PDB entry 9N69 | electron microscopy, 3.13 A resolution | chains C and D of the 8 polymer chains in the assembly

[Chain C (and D)]
Protein: AAA family ATPase
Source organism: Escherichia coli
Notes: engineered mutation(s): N-terminal MWSHPQFEK, del native fMet; chain D of this document is another copy of the same molecule, construct and numbering; everything in this record applies to it too
UniProtKB: A0AAD2V6K7 (A0AAD2V6K7_ECOLX); residues 2-544 here = UniProt positions 2-544
Sequence (552 residues; row label = number of the first residue in the row; numbers below 1 keep their minus sign (Met-7 is residue -7)):
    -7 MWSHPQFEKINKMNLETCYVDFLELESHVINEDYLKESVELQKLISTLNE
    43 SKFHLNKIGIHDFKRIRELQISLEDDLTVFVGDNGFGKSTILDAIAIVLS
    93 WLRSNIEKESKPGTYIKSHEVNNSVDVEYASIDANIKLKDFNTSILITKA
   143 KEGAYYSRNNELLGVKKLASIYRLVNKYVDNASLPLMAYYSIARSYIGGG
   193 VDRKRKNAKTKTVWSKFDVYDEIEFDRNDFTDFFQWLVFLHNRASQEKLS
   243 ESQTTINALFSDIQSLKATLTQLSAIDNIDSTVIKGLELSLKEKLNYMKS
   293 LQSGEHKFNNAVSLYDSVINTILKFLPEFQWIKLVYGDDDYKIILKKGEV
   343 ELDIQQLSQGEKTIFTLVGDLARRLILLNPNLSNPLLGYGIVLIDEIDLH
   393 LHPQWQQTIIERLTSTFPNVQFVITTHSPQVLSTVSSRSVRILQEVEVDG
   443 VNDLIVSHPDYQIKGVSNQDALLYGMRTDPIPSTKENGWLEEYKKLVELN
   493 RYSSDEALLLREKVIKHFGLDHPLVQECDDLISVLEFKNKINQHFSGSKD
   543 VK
Unresolved in the structure: 193-199, 268-271, 452-544 (chain D: -7 to 5, 196-204, 265-274, 452-544)
Sequence notes: expression tag (-7 to 1); conflict Gly156 (Glu in A0AAD2V6K7)
Ligand contacts:
  - ATP (adenosine-5'-triphosphate), molecule 1: Lys56, Arg57, Asp75, Asn76, Gly77, Phe78, Gly79, Lys80, Ser81, Thr82, His111, Val113, Asn114, Asn115, Asp387
  - ATP, molecule 2: Lys339, Val342, Leu344, Gln348, Ser350, Glu353
From the paper describing this entry:
  - binding site for Retron IA msDNA: Lys100, Lys103, Lys109, Asn151, Asn152
  - mutagenesis - R195E/K196E/R197E/K198E/K201E/K203E: decreased growth
  - catalytic residues: Asp387 (proposed by the authors, not directly observed)

[Interface between chain C and chain D]
Contacting residue pairs (30):
  Arg57(C) with Lys339(D)
  Asn76(C) with Gly352(D); His392(D); His394(D); Trp397(D)
  His111(C) with Gln348(D)
  Asn115(C) with Val342(D); Glu343(D), hydrogen bond (side chain-backbone)
  Ile184(C) with His392(D)
  Ala185(C) with Tyr188(D)
  Tyr188(C) with Ile184(D), hydrogen bond (side chain-backbone); Ala185(D), hydrogen bond (side chain-backbone); Tyr188(D), hydrophobic
  Lys339(C) with Arg57(D)
  Glu343(C) with Asn115(D)
  Gln348(C) with Asn115(D), hydrogen bond
  Ser350(C) with Asn76(D), hydrogen bond
  Gly352(C) with Asn76(D)
  Glu353(C) with Asn76(D)
  Glu388(C) with His392(D)
  Leu391(C) with Leu391(D), hydrophobic; His392(D)
  His392(C) with Leu391(D)
  Leu393(C) with His419(D), hydrogen bond (backbone-side chain)
  His394(C) with Asn76(D); His419(D)
  Pro395(C) with His419(D)
  Trp397(C) with Asn76(D)
  His419(C) with Leu393(D); His394(D), hydrogen bond (side chain-backbone)
Other interface residues (no listed pair), chain C (27 interface residues in all): Asp75, Ser187, Val342, Leu344, Pro421, Gln422
Other interface residues (no listed pair), chain D (24 interface residues in all): Asp75, His111, Ser350, Gln351, Pro395, Pro421, Gln422

[Summary]
27 residues of chain C and 24 residues of chain D are in contact, with 7 hydrogen bonds. Among the polar pairs
are Asn115(C)-Glu343(D), Tyr188(C)-Ile184(D) and Tyr188(C)-Ala185(D). Chain C binds ATP. From the paper: the
catalytic residue Asp387(C); R195E/K196E/R197E/K198E/K201E/K203E of chain C reduce growth.
Chain C and chain D are both AAA family ATPase (Escherichia coli); the structure, Structure of the retron IA
complex with HNH nuclease in the "down" orientation, was determined by electron microscopy, deposited together
with 9N6B and 9N6C.
